Entry 5S4W (X-ray diffraction, 2.80 A resolution); this record covers chains D and E of the 6 polymer chains in the assembly.

Chain D:
Molecule: Tubulin beta-2B chain
Organism: Bos taurus
UniProtKB: Q6B856 (TBB2B_BOVIN); the author numbering skips numbers that UniProt does not, so the offset changes along the chain: 1-42 = UniProt 1-42; 45-360 = UniProt 43-358; 369-455 = UniProt 359-445
Chain sequence (445 residues; row label = number of the first residue in the row; note: 10 numbers in that range are skipped by the numbering (no residue carries them; nothing is unmodelled there)):
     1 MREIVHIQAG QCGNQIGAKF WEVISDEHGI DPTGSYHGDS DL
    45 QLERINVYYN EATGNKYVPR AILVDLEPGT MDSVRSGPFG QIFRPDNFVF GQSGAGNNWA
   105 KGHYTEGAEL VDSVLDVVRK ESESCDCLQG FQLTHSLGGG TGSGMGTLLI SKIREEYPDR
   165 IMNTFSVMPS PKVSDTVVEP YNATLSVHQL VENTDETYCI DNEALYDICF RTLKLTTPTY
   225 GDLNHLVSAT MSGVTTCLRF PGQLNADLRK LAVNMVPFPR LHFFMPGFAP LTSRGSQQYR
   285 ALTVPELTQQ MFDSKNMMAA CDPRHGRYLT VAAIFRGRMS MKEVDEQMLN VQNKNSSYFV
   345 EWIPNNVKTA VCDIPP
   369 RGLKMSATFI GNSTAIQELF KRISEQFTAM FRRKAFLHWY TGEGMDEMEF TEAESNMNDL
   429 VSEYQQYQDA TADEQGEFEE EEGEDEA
Disordered / not traced: 442-455
Bound ions: Mg2+: Gln11 (together with GDP)
Small-molecule neighbours: GDP (guanosine-5'-diphosphate): Gly10, Gln11, Cys12, Gln15, Ile16, Ala99, Asn101, Ser140, Gly142, Gly143, Gly144, Thr145, Gly146, Val171, Pro173, Val177, Ser178, Glu183, Asn206, Leu209, Tyr224, Leu227, Asn228

Chain E:
Molecule: Stathmin-4
Organism: Rattus norvegicus
UniProtKB: P63043 (STMN4_RAT); residues 5-145 here correspond to UniProt positions 49-189 (UniProt number = residue number + 44)
Chain sequence (143 residues; numbered 3 to 145; the number before each row is that of its first residue):
     3 MADMEVIELN KCTSGQSFEV ILKPPSFDGV PEFNASLPRR RDPSLEEIQK KLEAAEERRK
    63 YQEAELLKHL AEKREHEREV IQKAIEENNN FIKMAKEKLA QKMESNKENR EAHLAAMLER
   123 LQEKDKHAEE VRKNKELKEE ASR
Disordered / not traced: 3-5, 29-43, 144-145
Sequence notes: initiating methionine (3); expression tag (4)

How chain D and chain E interact:
Contacting residue pairs (23; chain D residue first):
  Tyr108(D) - His129(E)  hydrogen bond
  Tyr108(D) - Val133(E)  hydrophobic
  Tyr108(D) - Arg134(E)  hydrogen bond (backbone-side chain)
  Thr109(D) - Lys137(E)
  Ala112(D) - Arg134(E)
  Ser155(D) - Leu123(E)
  Lys156(D) - Asp127(E)  salt bridge
  Arg158(D) - Met119(E)
  Arg158(D) - Leu123(E)
  Glu159(D) - Leu120(E)
  Glu159(D) - Leu123(E)
  Glu159(D) - Asp127(E)
  Gln193(D) - Lys126(E)  hydrogen bond
  Asn197(D) - Leu123(E)
  Thr409(D) - Lys140(E)  hydrogen bond (backbone-side chain)
  Gly410(D) - Lys137(E)
  Gly410(D) - Lys140(E)
  Glu411(D) - Val133(E)
  Glu411(D) - Lys137(E)  salt bridge
  Gly412(D) - Val133(E)
  Gly412(D) - Asn136(E)
  Met413(D) - Val133(E)
  Glu417(D) - His129(E)  salt bridge
Other interface residues (no listed pair), chain D (18 interface residues in all): Glu113, Pro162, Asp163
Other interface residues (no listed pair), chain E (15 interface residues in all): Arg112, Leu116, Gln124, Ala130

Overview:
The interface between chain D and chain E involves 18 residues on one side and 15 on the other, with 4
hydrogen bonds and 3 salt bridges. Polar pairs include Lys156(D)-Asp127(E), Glu411(D)-Lys137(E) and
Glu417(D)-His129(E). Bound to chain D: GDP.
Here chain D is Tubulin beta-2B chain (Bos taurus) and chain E is Stathmin-4 (Rattus norvegicus). Entry 5S4W
(Tubulin-Z1416571195-complex) was determined by X-ray diffraction (same publication as 5S4L, 5S4M, 5S4N, 5S4O,
5S4P, 5S4Q and 52 further entries).
